PDB entry 3FNF | X-ray diffraction, 2.30 A resolution | chains B and D of the 4 polymer chains in the assembly

Chain B (and D):
Molecule: Enoyl-[acyl-carrier-protein] reductase [NADH]
Source organism: Mycobacterium tuberculosis
Notes: EC 1.3.1.9; chain D of this document is another copy of the same molecule, construct and numbering; everything in this record applies to it too
UniProt: P0A5Y6 (INHA_MYCTU); residues 1-269 here = UniProt positions 1-269
Sequence (269 residues; row label = number of the first residue in the row):
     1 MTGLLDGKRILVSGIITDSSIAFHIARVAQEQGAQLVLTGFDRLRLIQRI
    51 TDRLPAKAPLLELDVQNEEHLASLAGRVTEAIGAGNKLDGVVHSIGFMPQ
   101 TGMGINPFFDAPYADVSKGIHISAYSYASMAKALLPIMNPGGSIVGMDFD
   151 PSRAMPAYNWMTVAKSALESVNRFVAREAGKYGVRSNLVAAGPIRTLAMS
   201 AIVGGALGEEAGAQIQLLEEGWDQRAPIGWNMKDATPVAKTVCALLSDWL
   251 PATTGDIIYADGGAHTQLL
Not modelled in the structure: 1, 201-219 (chain D: 1, 201-211)
Ligand contacts:
  - 5-benzyl-2-(2,4-dichlorophenoxy)phenol (JPM): G96, F97, M98, M103, F149, M155, Y158, M161, K165, P193, T196, A198, M199, S200
  - NAD (nicotinamide-adenine-dinucleotide): G14, I15, I16, S20, I21, A22, F41, L63, D64, V65, Q66, S94, I95, G96, F97, I122, M147, D148, F149, Y158, M161, K165, A191, G192, P193, I194, T196, L197, A198, M199, S200
From the paper describing this entry:
  - binding site for 5-benzyl-2-(2,4-dichlorophenoxy)phenol: F149, Y158, P193, M199, I215, L218

Chain B / chain D interface:
Pairs across the interface - 25 pairs, chain B then chain D:
  R153(B) with R153(D); H265(D), hydrogen bond (side chain-backbone); T266(D); Q267(D); L268(D)
  A154(B) with T266(D), hydrogen bond (backbone-backbone); Q267(D); L268(D), hydrogen bond (backbone-backbone)
  M155(B) with L269(D)
  P156(B) with L269(D)
  R225(B) with L268(D)
  H265(B) with R153(D), hydrogen bond (backbone-side chain)
  T266(B) with R153(D); A154(D), hydrogen bond (backbone-backbone)
  Q267(B) with R153(D); A154(D)
  L268(B) with R153(D); A154(D), hydrogen bond (backbone-backbone); L218(D), hydrophobic; W222(D), hydrophobic; R225(D)
  L269(B) with A154(D); M155(D); P156(D); L218(D), hydrophobic
Interface residues without a listed pair, chain B (11 interface residues in all): W222
Interface residues without a listed pair, chain D (14 interface residues in all): Q214, L217

Summary:
11 residues of chain B face 14 of chain D across their interface; the contacts include 6 hydrogen bonds. Polar
contacts include R153(B)-H265(D), A154(B)-T266(D) and A154(B)-L268(D). Chain B binds NAD and
5-benzyl-2-(2,4-dichlorophenoxy)phenol. From the paper: a binding site for
5-benzyl-2-(2,4-dichlorophenoxy)phenol at F149(B), Y158(B) and P193(B) among others.
Chain B and chain D are both Enoyl-[acyl-carrier-protein] reductase [NADH] (Mycobacterium tuberculosis); the
structure, Crystal structure of InhA bound to triclosan derivative, was determined by X-ray diffraction
together with 3FNE, 3FNG and 3FNH from the same study.
